PDB entry 1NWQ | X-ray diffraction, 2.80 A resolution | chains D and A of the 4 polymer chains in the assembly

[Chain D]
Molecule: 21-nt DNA strand
Sequence (21 nucleotides; row label = number of the first residue in the row; note: 1 number in that range is skipped by the numbering (no residue carries it; nothing is unmodelled there); numbers below 1 keep their minus sign (DA-12 is residue -12)):
   -12 AAACTGGATTGC
     1 GCAATAGGA

[Chain A]
Molecule: CCAAT/enhancer binding protein alpha
Organism: Rattus norvegicus
Notes: fragment: basic region, leucine zipper domain
UniProtKB: P05554 (CEBPA_RAT); residue numbers follow UniProt; this construct covers 281-340
Chain sequence (62 residues; row label = number of the first residue in the row):
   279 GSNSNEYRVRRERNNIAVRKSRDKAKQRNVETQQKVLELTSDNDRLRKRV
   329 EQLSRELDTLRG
Disordered / not traced: 279-280
Sequence notes: cloning artifact (279-280)
Swiss-Prot annotation at these positions:
  - DNA-binding region: Tyr285 to Arg300
  - region: Arg286 to Lys313 (Basic motif)
  - mutagenesis: Tyr285 (Y285A: Decreased transcription factor activity. Strongly decreased transcription factor activity; when associated with R-293 ...), Val287 (V287A: No effect on repression of E2F1:TFDP1-mediated transcription, no effect on cell cycle inhibition or adipogenesis; when associated with A-290), Arg289 (R289A: Loss of DNA-binding and transcription factor activity), Glu290 (E290A: No effect on repression of E2F1:TFDP1-mediated transcription, no effect on cell cycle inhibition or adipogenesis; when associated with A-287), Asn293 (N293R: Decreased transcription factor activity. Strongly decreased transcription factor activity; when associated with A-285), Ile294 (I294A: Increases interaction with TFDP1 and TFDP2, reduces transactivation activity and represses E2F1:TFDP1-mediated transcription, loss of cell cycle inhibition and adipogenesis induction, no ...), Val296 (V296A: No effect on DNA-binding and transcription factor activity, but modified sequence specificity), Arg297 (R297A: Increases interaction with TFDP1 and TFDP2, reduces transactivation activity and represses E2F1:TFDP1-mediated transcription, loss of cell cycle inhibition and adipogenesis induction, no ...), Ser299 (S299D: Isoform 4: Stimulates nucleolar retention of isoform 4. No effect on interaction with NPM1, TAF1A and UBTF), Asp301 (D301A: No effect neither on interaction with TFDP1 or TFDP2 nor on transactivation activity or repression of E2F1:TFDP1-mediated transcription, no effect on cell cycle inhibition or adipogenesis ...), Lys304 (K304A: No effect neither on interaction with TFDP1 or TFDP2 nor on transactivation activity or repression of E2F1:TFDP1-mediated transcription, no effect on cell cycle inhibition or adipogenesis ...)
What the authors report for this chain:
  - contacts within the chain: Val296-Arg300
  - self-association interface (contacts with another copy of this molecule); pairs are residue here / residue on that copy: Arg339-Glu334
  - mutagenesis - R289A: abolished binding to C/EBP probe
  - mutagenesis - R289A: abolished binding to CRE
  - mutagenesis - Y285A, N293R: decreased binding to both probes
  - mutagenesis - Y285A/N293R, Y285A/N293R/V296A: decreased binding to C/EBP site
  - mutagenesis - V296A: unchanged binding to C/EBP site
  - mutagenesis - V296A (7-8-fold): increased binding to CRE site
  - mutagenesis - Y285A/N293R/V296A: increased binding to CRE probe
  - mutagenesis - V296A (1.4-fold): increased binding to PAR probe
  - mutagenesis - Y285A/N293R, Y285A/N293R/V296A: decreased binding to PAR site
  - mutagenesis - N293R: unchanged binding to CRE or PAR sites
  - mutagenesis - R289A: abolished binding to the 21-nt DNA strand
  - mutagenesis - Y285A (5-6-fold), Y285A/N293R (5-6-fold), R289A, N293R (5-6-fold): decreased signaling
  - mutagenesis - Y285A, Y285A/N293R, Y285A/N293R/V296A, N293R: decreased binding to the 21-nt DNA strand
  - mutagenesis - V296A: unchanged binding to the 21-nt DNA strand
  - mutagenesis - Y285A/N293R/V296A (7-fold): increased signaling
  - mutagenesis - V296A: increased signaling in response to C/EBP reporter
  - binding site for the 21-nt DNA strand: Tyr285, Arg291, Ala295, Val296, Arg297, Lys298, Ser299

[Interface between chain D and chain A]
Residue-residue contacts - 11 pairs, chain D then chain A:
  DC-1(D) - Arg300(A)  base contact
  DG1(D) - Arg289(A)  sugar contact
  DG1(D) - Asn293(A)  sugar contact
  DG1(D) - Arg300(A)  hydrogen bond to the base
  DC2(D) - Arg286(A)  salt bridge to the phosphate
  DC2(D) - Arg289(A)  salt bridge to the phosphate
  DC2(D) - Asn293(A)  hydrogen bond to the phosphate
  DC2(D) - Arg300(A)  base contact
  DA3(D) - Tyr285(A)  hydrogen bond to the phosphate
  DA3(D) - Arg289(A)  hydrogen bond to the base
  DA3(D) - Asn292(A)  hydrogen bond to the base
Interface residues without a listed pair, chain D (5 interface residues in all): DA4
Interface residues without a listed pair, chain A (9 interface residues in all): Glu290, Val296, Arg297

[Summary]
5 residues of chain D and 9 residues of chain A are in contact; the contacts include 5 hydrogen bonds and 2
salt bridges. Among the polar pairs are DG1(D)-Arg300(A), DA3(D)-Arg289(A) and DA3(D)-Asn292(A). From the
paper: a binding site for the 21-nt DNA strand at Tyr285(A), Arg291(A) and Ala295(A) among others; Y285A,
Y285A/N293R and R289A of chain A, among others, reduce signaling; 6 substitutions were tested in all.
Here chain D is a 21-nt DNA strand and chain A is CCAAT/enhancer binding protein alpha (Rattus norvegicus).
Entry 1NWQ (Crystal structure of C/ebpalpha-DNA complex) was determined by X-ray diffraction.
